PDB entry 8ENV | electron microscopy, 3.42 A resolution | chains E and h of the 36 polymer chains in the assembly

== Chain E ==
Name: Sheath protein gp31
From: Pseudomonas phage vB_PaeM_E217
Reference sequence: A0A2K8IA62 (A0A2K8IA62_9CAUD); residue numbers follow UniProt; this construct covers 1-504
Chain sequence (504 residues; each row starts with the number of its first residue):
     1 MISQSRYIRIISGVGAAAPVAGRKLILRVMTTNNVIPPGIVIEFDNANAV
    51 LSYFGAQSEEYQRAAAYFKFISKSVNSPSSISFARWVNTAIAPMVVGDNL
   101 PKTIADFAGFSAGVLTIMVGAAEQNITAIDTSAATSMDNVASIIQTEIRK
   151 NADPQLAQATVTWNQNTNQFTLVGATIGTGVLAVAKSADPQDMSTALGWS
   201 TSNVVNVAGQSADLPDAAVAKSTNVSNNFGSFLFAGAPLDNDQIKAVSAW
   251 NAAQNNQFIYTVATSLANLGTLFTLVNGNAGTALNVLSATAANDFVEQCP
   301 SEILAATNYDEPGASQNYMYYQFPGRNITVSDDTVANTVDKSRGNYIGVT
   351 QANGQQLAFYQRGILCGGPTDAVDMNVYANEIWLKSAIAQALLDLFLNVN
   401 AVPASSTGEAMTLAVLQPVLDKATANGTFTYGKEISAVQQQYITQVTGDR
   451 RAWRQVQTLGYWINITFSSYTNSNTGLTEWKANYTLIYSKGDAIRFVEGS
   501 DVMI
Construct notes: conflict A17 (Gly in A0A2K8IA62)

== Chain h ==
Name: Ripcord gp36
From: Pseudomonas phage vB_PaeM_E217
Reference sequence: A0A5C1KAX6 (A0A5C1KAX6_9CAUD); residues 1-152 here = UniProt positions 1-152
Chain sequence (152 residues; each row starts with the number of its first residue):
     1 MINVSGFGTGIVIVSASSFPMGFSLSKFADDESPISSKELEPFGYEMLYD
    51 GGLFAFDKAAPLEVSVSVIAGSEDDINLRILLNSKKGSFRFLPGIIPDMT
   101 TLVATLPDGGRTVLSNGTILKGPAIDTIQNTGRRKGNTYTFVFGSYLGAQ
   151 TA

== Interface between chain E and chain h ==
Pairs across the interface - 11 pairs, chain E then chain h:
  N398(E) with M21(h)
  S406(E) with R111(h)
  E409(E) with R111(h), salt bridge
  A410(E) with V12(h), hydrophobic; R111(h)
  L413(E) with R111(h)
  A414(E) with V14(h), hydrophobic
  D449(E) with T151(h), hydrogen bond
  Q455(E) with G148(h), hydrogen bond (side chain-backbone)
  L459(E) with L147(h), hydrophobic
  Y461(E) with L147(h)
Also at the interface, not in a pair above, chain E (13 interface residues in all): L395, Q417, D421
Also at the interface, not in a pair above, chain h (14 interface residues in all): M99, T101, V103, T105, V113, S115, A149

== Summary ==
The interface between chain E and chain h involves 13 residues on one side and 14 on the other; the contacts
include 2 hydrogen bonds and 1 salt bridge. Polar contacts include E409(E)-R111(h), D449(E)-T151(h) and
Q455(E)-G148(h).
Chain E is Sheath protein gp31 and chain h is Ripcord gp36, both from Pseudomonas phage vB_PaeM_E217; the
structure, In situ cryo-EM structure of Pseudomonas phage E217 tail baseplate in C6 map, was determined by
electron microscopy, deposited together with 8FRS, 8FUV, 8FVG and 8FVH.
